PDB entry 1GHW | X-ray diffraction, 1.75 A resolution | chains H and I of the 3 polymer chains in the assembly

# Chain H
Molecule: Thrombin
Source organism: Homo sapiens
Notes: EC 3.4.21.5; fragment: heavy chain, residues 364-620
Reference sequence: P00734 (THRB_HUMAN); the construct lacks a stretch of the UniProt sequence and is renumbered around it, so the offset changes along the chain: 16-36 = UniProt 364-384; 37-60 = UniProt 386-409; 61-77 = UniProt 419-435; 78-97 = UniProt 437-456; 7 more segments
Amino-acid sequence (257 residues; each row starts with the number of its first residue; note: 1 number in that range is skipped by the numbering (no residue carries it; nothing is unmodelled there); a row labelled like 60A-60I holds insertion residues (60A, then the next letters in order)):
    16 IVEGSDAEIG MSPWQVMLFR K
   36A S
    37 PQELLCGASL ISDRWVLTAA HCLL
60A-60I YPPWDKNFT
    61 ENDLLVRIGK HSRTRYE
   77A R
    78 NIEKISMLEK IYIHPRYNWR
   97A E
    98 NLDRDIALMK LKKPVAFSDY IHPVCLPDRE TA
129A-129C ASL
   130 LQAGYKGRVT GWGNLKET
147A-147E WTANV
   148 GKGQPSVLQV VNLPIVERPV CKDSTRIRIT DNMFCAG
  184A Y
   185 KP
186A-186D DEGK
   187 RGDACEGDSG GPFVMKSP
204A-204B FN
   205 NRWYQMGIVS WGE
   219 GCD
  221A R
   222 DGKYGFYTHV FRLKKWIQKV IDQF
Disordered / not traced: 147A-147E, 148-149
Disulfides: Cys-42/Cys-58, Cys-168/Cys-182, Cys-191/Cys-220
Metal / ion sites: Na+: Arg-221A, Lys-224
Ligand contacts: BMZ (2-(2-hydroxy-phenyl)-1H-benzoimidazole-5-carboxamidine): His-57, Trp-60D, Lys-60F, Asp-189, Ala-190, Cys-191, Glu-192, Ser-195, Val-213, Ser-214, Trp-215, Gly-216, Gly-219, Cys-220, Gly-226
Curated features (UniProtKB/Swiss-Prot):
  - region: Ala-183 to Val-200 (High affinity receptor-binding region which is also known as the TP508 peptide)
  - active site (Charge relay system): His-57, Asp-102, Ser-195
  - glycosylation: Asn-60G (N-linked (GlcNAc...) (complex) asparagine)

# Chain I
Molecule: Acetyl hirudin
Reference sequence: P28504 (HIR2_HIRME); residues 55-65 here = UniProt positions 55-65
Amino-acid sequence (11 residues; row label = number of the first residue in the row):
    55 DFEEIPEEYL Q
Modified residues: Tyr-63 (o-sulfo-l-tyrosine; TYS)
Curated features (UniProtKB/Swiss-Prot):
  - region: Asp-55 to Gln-65 (Interaction with fibrinogen-binding exosite of thrombin)
  - modified residue: Tyr-63 (Sulfotyrosine)

# How chain H and chain I interact
Residue-residue contacts (25; chain H residue first):
  Phe-34(H) / Phe-56(I)  hydrophobic
  Lys-36(H) / Tyr-63(I)
  Lys-36(H) / Leu-64(I)
  Gln-38(H) / Ile-59(I)
  Gln-38(H) / Leu-64(I)
  Leu-40(H) / Phe-56(I)  hydrophobic
  Leu-65(H) / Ile-59(I)  hydrophobic
  Leu-65(H) / Tyr-63(I)
  Arg-67(H) / Ile-59(I)
  Arg-73(H) / Asp-55(I)  salt bridge
  Arg-73(H) / Phe-56(I)
  Thr-74(H) / Asp-55(I)
  Thr-74(H) / Phe-56(I)
  Thr-74(H) / Glu-57(I)  hydrogen bond (backbone-backbone)
  Arg-75(H) / Asp-55(I)  hydrogen bond (side chain-backbone)
  Arg-75(H) / Phe-56(I)
  Arg-75(H) / Glu-57(I)
  Tyr-76(H) / Glu-57(I)
  Tyr-76(H) / Glu-58(I)
  Tyr-76(H) / Pro-60(I)
  Tyr-76(H) / Tyr-63(I)
  Glu-80(H) / Tyr-63(I)
  Lys-81(H) / Tyr-63(I)
  Ile-82(H) / Tyr-63(I)
  Met-84(H) / Leu-64(I)
Interface residues without a listed pair, chain H (16 interface residues in all): Met-32, Glu-39
Interface residues without a listed pair, chain I (9 interface residues in all): Gln-65

# Summary
Chain H and chain I form an interface of 16 and 9 residues respectively, with 2 hydrogen bonds and 1 salt
bridge. Polar contacts include Arg-73(H)/Asp-55(I), Arg-75(H)/Asp-55(I) and Thr-74(H)/Glu-57(I). Bound to
chain H: compound BMZ. UniProt lists 3 active-site residues on chain H.
Chain H is Thrombin (Homo sapiens) and chain I is Acetyl hirudin; the structure, A novel serine protease
inhibition motif involving A multi-centered short hydrogen bonding network at the active ..., was determined
by X-ray diffraction together with 1GHV, 1GHX, 1GHY, 1GI7, 1GI8 and 1GI9 from the same study.
